Entry 9LNV (X-ray diffraction, 2.67 A resolution); this record covers chains C and B of the 6 polymer chains in the assembly.

Chain C:
Name: Detyrosinated tubulin alpha-1B chain
From: Sus scrofa
UniProt: Q2XVP4 (TBA1B_PIG); residues 1-450 here = UniProt positions 1-450
Chain sequence (450 residues; each row starts with the number of its first residue):
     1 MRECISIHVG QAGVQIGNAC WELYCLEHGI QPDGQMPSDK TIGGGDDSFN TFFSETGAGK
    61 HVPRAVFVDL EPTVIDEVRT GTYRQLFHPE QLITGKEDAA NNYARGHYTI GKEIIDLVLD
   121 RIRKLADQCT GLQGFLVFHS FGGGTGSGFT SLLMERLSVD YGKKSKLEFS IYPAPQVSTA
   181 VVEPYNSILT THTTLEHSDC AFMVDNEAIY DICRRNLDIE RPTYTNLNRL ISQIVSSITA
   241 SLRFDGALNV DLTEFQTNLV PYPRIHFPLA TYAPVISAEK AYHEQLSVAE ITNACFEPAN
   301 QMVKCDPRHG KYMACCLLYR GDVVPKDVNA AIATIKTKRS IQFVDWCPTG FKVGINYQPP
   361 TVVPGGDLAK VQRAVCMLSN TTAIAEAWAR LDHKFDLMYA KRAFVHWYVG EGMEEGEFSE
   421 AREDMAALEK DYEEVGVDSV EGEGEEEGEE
Unresolved in the structure: 441-450
Metal / ion sites: Ca2+: Asp39, Thr41, Asp47, Glu55
Ligand contacts:
  - 10'-fluorovinblastine (A1EPR): Leu248, Tyr319, Pro325, Lys326, Val328, Asn329, Ile332, Ala333, Lys336, Phe351, Val353, Gly354, Ile355
  - GTP (guanosine-5'-triphosphate): Gly10, Gln11, Ala12, Gln15, Asp69, Asp98, Ala99, Ala100, Asn101, Ser140, Gly142, Gly143, Gly144, Thr145, Gly146, Ile171, Ser178, Thr179, Glu183, Asn206, Tyr224, Leu227, Asn228, Ile231
Swiss-Prot annotation at these positions:
  - motif: Met1 to Cys4 (MREC motif)
  - active site: Glu254
  - binding site (GTP): Gly10, Gln11, Ala12, Gln15, Glu71, Ala99, Ser140, Gly143, Gly144, Thr145, Gly146, Thr179, Glu183, Asn206, Tyr224, Asn228, Leu252
  - binding site (Mg(2+)): Glu71
  - modified residue: Lys40 (N6,N6,N6-trimethyllysine), Ser48 (Phosphoserine), Ser232 (Phosphoserine), Tyr282 (3'-nitrotyrosine), Arg339 (Omega-N-methylarginine), Ser439 (Phosphoserine), Glu443 (5-glutamyl polyglutamate), Glu445 (5-glutamyl polyglutamate)
  - cross-link (Glycyl lysine isopeptide (Lys-Gly)): Lys326 (interchain with G-Cter in ubiquitin), Lys370 (interchain with G-Cter in ubiquitin)

Chain B:
Name: Tubulin beta chain
From: Sus scrofa
UniProt: A0A8D1UIR5 (A0A8D1UIR5_PIG); the author numbering skips numbers that UniProt does not, so the offset changes along the chain: 1-42 = UniProt 1-42; 45-360 = UniProt 43-358; 369-455 = UniProt 359-445
Chain sequence (445 residues; numbered 1 to 455; 10 numbers in that range are skipped by the numbering (no residue carries them; nothing is unmodelled there); the number before each row is that of its first residue):
     1 MREIVHIQAG QCGNQIGAKF WEVISDEHGI DPTGSYHGDS DL
    45 QLERINVYYN EATGNKYVPR AILVDLEPGT MDSVRSGPFG QIFRPDNFVF GQSGAGNNWA
   105 KGHYTEGAEL VDSVLDVVRK ESESCDCLQG FQLTHSLGGG TGSGMGTLLI SKIREEYPDR
   165 IMNTFSVMPS PKVSDTVVEP YNATLSVHQL VENTDETYCI DNEALYDICF RTLKLTTPTY
   225 GDLNHLVSAT MSGVTTCLRF PGQLNADLRK LAVNMVPFPR LHFFMPGFAP LTSRGSQQYR
   285 ALTVPELTQQ MFDSKNMMAA CDPRHGRYLT VAAIFRGRMS MKEVDEQMLN VQNKNSSYFV
   345 EWIPNNVKTA VCDIPP
   369 RGLKMSATFI GNSTAIQELF KRISEQFTAM FRRKAFLHWY TGEGMDEMEF TEAESNMNDL
   429 VSEYQQYQDA TADEQGEFEE EEGEDEA
Unresolved in the structure: 439-455
Ligand contacts:
  - 10'-fluorovinblastine (A1EPR): Pro175, Lys176, Val177, Ser178, Asp179, Tyr210, Phe214, Thr220, Thr221, Pro222, Thr223, Tyr224, Leu227
  - GDP (guanosine-5'-diphosphate): Gly10, Gln11, Cys12, Gln15, Ile16, Asn101, Ser140, Gly142, Gly143, Gly144, Thr145, Gly146, Ser147, Val171, Pro173, Val177, Ser178, Glu183, Asn206, Leu209, Tyr224, Leu227, Asn228, Val231

How chain C and chain B interact:
Pairs across the interface - 40 pairs, chain C then chain B:
  Met1(C) - Gln96(B)
  Glu254(C) - Asn101(B)
  Glu254(C) - Thr180(B)
  Gln256(C) - Trp407(B)
  Thr257(C) - Val182(B)
  Thr257(C) - Phe404(B)
  Thr257(C) - Trp407(B)  hydrogen bond (backbone-side chain)
  Asn258(C) - Asp179(B)  hydrogen bond (side chain-backbone)
  Asn258(C) - Thr180(B)
  Asn258(C) - Val181(B)  hydrogen bond (side chain-backbone)
  Asn258(C) - Phe404(B)
  Val260(C) - Phe404(B)
  Val260(C) - His406(B)  hydrogen bond (backbone-side chain)
  Val260(C) - Trp407(B)
  Pro261(C) - Ala403(B)
  Pro261(C) - Phe404(B)  hydrogen bond (backbone-backbone)
  Pro261(C) - His406(B)
  Tyr262(C) - Arg401(B)  hydrogen bond (side chain-backbone)
  Tyr262(C) - Lys402(B)
  Tyr262(C) - Ala403(B)
  Tyr262(C) - His406(B)
  Pro263(C) - His406(B)
  Lys326(C) - Thr221(B)
  Asp345(C) - Arg401(B)  salt bridge
  Trp346(C) - Ala397(B)
  Trp346(C) - Met398(B)
  Trp346(C) - Arg401(B)
  Trp346(C) - Ala403(B)  hydrophobic
  Pro348(C) - Val181(B)
  Thr349(C) - Val181(B)
  Phe351(C) - Asp179(B)
  Lys352(C) - Asp179(B)  salt bridge
  Lys352(C) - Thr180(B)  hydrogen bond
  Val353(C) - Asp179(B)  hydrogen bond (backbone-side chain)
  Glu434(C) - Arg401(B)  hydrogen bond (backbone-side chain)
  Val435(C) - Arg401(B)
  Val437(C) - Arg401(B)  hydrogen bond (backbone-side chain)
  Asp438(C) - Arg401(B)
  Ser439(C) - Arg400(B)
  Ser439(C) - Arg401(B)  hydrogen bond
Other interface residues (no listed pair), chain C (23 interface residues in all): Cys347

Summary:
Chain C and chain B form an interface of 23 and 16 residues respectively, with 11 hydrogen bonds and 2 salt
bridges. Polar contacts include Asp345(C)-Arg401(B), Lys352(C)-Asp179(B) and Thr257(C)-Trp407(B).
10'-fluorovinblastine is bound between chain C and chain B. Bound to chain C: GTP.
Chain C is Detyrosinated tubulin alpha-1B chain and chain B is Tubulin beta chain, both from Sus scrofa; the
structure, Crystal structure of T2R-TTL-YQVB6 Complex, was determined by X-ray diffraction.
